3UTB - chains C and I of the 10 polymer chains in the assembly; structure by X-ray diffraction, 2.20 A resolution.

# Chain C
Molecule: Histone H2A
Source organism: Xenopus laevis
Reference sequence: Q6AZJ8 (Q6AZJ8_XENLA); residues 1-129 here correspond to UniProt positions 2-130 (UniProt number = residue number + 1)
Amino-acid sequence (129 residues; each row starts with the number of its first residue):
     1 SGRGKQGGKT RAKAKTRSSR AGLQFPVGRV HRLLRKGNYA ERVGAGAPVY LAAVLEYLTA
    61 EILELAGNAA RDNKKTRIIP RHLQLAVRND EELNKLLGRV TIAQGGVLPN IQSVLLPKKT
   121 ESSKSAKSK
Disordered / not traced: 1-15, 119-129

# Chain I
Molecule: 146-nt DNA strand
Sequence (146 nucleotides; each row starts with the number of its first residue; numbers below 1 keep their minus sign (DA-72 is residue -72)):
   -72 ATCTCCAAAT ATCCCTTGCG GATCGTAGAA AAAGTGTGTC AAACTGCGCT ATCAAAGGGA
   -12 AACTTCAACT GAATTCAGTT GAAGTTTCCC TTTGATAGCG CAGTTTGACA CACTTTTTCT
    48 ACGATCCGCA AGGGATATTT GGAGAT
Ion coordination: Mn2+ site 1 near DG-53 (its only coordinating residue here); Mn2+ site 2 near DG-45 (its only coordinating residue here); Mn2+ site 3 near DG-14 (its only coordinating residue here); Mn2+ site 4 near DG27 (its only coordinating residue here)

# Interface between chain C and chain I
Residue-residue contacts (10):
  Thr16(C) with DA-43(I), phosphate contact
  Arg17(C) with DA-43(I), salt bridge to the phosphate
  Arg20(C) with DA-42(I), salt bridge to the phosphate
  Gly28(C) with DA-44(I), phosphate contact
  Arg29(C) with DA-44(I), phosphate contact
  Arg32(C) with DA-44(I), salt bridge to the phosphate
  Glu41(C) with DG-35(I), phosphate contact
  Arg42(C) with DG-35(I), sugar contact
  Arg77(C) with DC-54(I), sugar contact; DG-53(I), phosphate contact
Interface residues without a listed pair, chain I (8 interface residues in all): DG-45, DG-37

# In short
Chain C and chain I form an interface of 9 and 8 residues respectively; the contacts include 3 salt bridges.
Polar contacts include Arg17(C)-DA-43(I), Arg20(C)-DA-42(I) and Arg32(C)-DA-44(I).
Chain C is Histone H2A (Xenopus laevis) and chain I is a 146-nt DNA strand; the structure, Crystal Structure
of Nucleosome Core Particle Assembled with the 146b Alpha-Satellite Sequence (NCP146b), was determined by
X-ray diffraction, deposited together with 3UT9 and 3UTA.
